PDB entry 8JKS | X-ray diffraction, 3.30 A resolution | chains B and D of the 4 polymer chains in the assembly

# Chain B
Molecule: GAGA-Reverse
Sequence (19 nucleotides; row label = number of the first residue in the row):
     1 GGTTTCTCGGTCTCAGTTG

# Chain D
Molecule: Interferon regulatory factor 4
From: Homo sapiens
Notes: fragment: DNA-binding domain
UniProtKB: F2Z3D5 (F2Z3D5_HUMAN); numbering as in UniProt (aligned over 20-135)
Amino-acid sequence (116 residues; each row starts with the number of its first residue):
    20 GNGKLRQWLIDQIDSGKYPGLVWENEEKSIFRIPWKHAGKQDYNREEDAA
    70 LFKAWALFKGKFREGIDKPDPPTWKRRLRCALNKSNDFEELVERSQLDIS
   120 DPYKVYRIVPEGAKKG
Disordered / not traced: 20-21, 131-135
Construct notes: engineered mutation Arg-95 (Thr in F2Z3D5)

# Chain B / chain D interface
Pairs across the interface (18):
  DT3(B) / Gly-22(D)  hydrogen bond to the phosphate
  DT4(B) / Gly-22(D)  hydrogen bond to the phosphate
  DT4(B) / Lys-23(D)  phosphate contact
  DT4(B) / Leu-24(D)  hydrogen bond to the phosphate
  DT4(B) / Trp-74(D)  phosphate contact
  DT4(B) / Lys-78(D)  hydrogen bond to the phosphate
  DT5(B) / Trp-74(D)  hydrogen bond to the phosphate
  DT5(B) / Lys-78(D)  salt bridge to the phosphate
  DT5(B) / Lys-80(D)  hydrogen bond to the phosphate
  DT5(B) / Arg-96(D)  phosphate contact
  DT5(B) / Ala-100(D)  phosphate contact
  DT5(B) / Lys-103(D)  hydrogen bond to the base
  DC6(B) / Lys-80(D)  salt bridge to the phosphate
  DC6(B) / Arg-95(D)  salt bridge to the phosphate
  DC6(B) / Arg-96(D)  salt bridge to the phosphate
  DC6(B) / Cys-99(D)  hydrogen bond to the base
  DT7(B) / Arg-95(D)  base contact
  DC14(B) / Gly-58(D)  sugar contact
Other interface residues (no listed pair), chain B (8 interface residues in all): DT13, DA15
Other interface residues (no listed pair), chain D (15 interface residues in all): His-56, Gln-60, Ser-104

# Summary
8 residues of chain B and 15 residues of chain D are in contact, with 8 hydrogen bonds and 4 salt bridges.
Polar pairs include DT5(B)/Lys-103(D), DC6(B)/Cys-99(D) and DT3(B)/Gly-22(D).
Chain B is GAGA-Reverse and chain D is Interferon regulatory factor 4 (Homo sapiens); the structure, T95R
mutant IRF4 DNA-binding domain bound to an DNA containing GAGA motif, was determined by X-ray diffraction,
deposited together with 8JKL, 8JKN, 8JKO and 8JKQ.
